Entry 1UGR (X-ray diffraction, 1.80 A resolution); this record covers chains A and B.

Chain A:
Molecule: Nitrile Hydratase alpha subunit
From: Pseudonocardia thermophila
Notes: EC 4.2.1.84
Reference sequence: Q7SID2 (NHAA_PSETH); residues 2-204 here correspond to UniProt positions 1-203 (UniProt number = residue number - 1)
Chain sequence (203 residues; row label = number of the first residue in the row):
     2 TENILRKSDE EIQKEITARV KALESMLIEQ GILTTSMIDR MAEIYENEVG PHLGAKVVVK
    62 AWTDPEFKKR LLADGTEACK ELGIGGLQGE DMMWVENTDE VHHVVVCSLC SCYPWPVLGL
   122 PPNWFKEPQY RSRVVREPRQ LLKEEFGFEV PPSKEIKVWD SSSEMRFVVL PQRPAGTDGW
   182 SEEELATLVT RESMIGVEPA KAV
Construct notes: engineered mutation Ser-109 (Thr108 in Q7SID2); modified residue (111, 113)
Modified positions: Cys-111 (3-sulfinoalanine; CSD); Cys-113 (s-hydroxycysteine; CSO)
Metal / ion sites: Co2+: Cys-108, Cys-111, Ser-112, Cys-113

Chain B:
Molecule: Nitrile Hydratase beta subunit
From: Pseudonocardia thermophila
Notes: EC 4.2.1.84
Reference sequence: Q7SID3 (NHAB_PSETH); residue numbers follow UniProt; this construct covers 1-228
Chain sequence (228 residues; numbered 1 to 228; the number before each row is that of its first residue):
     1 MNGVYDVGGT DGLGPINRPA DEPVFRAEWE KVAFAMFPAT FRAGFMGLDE FRFGIEQMNP
    61 AEYLESPYYW HWIRTYIHHG VRTGKIDLEE LERRTQYYRE NPDAPLPEHE QKPELIEFVN
   121 QAVYGGLPAS REVDRPPKFK EGDVVRFSTA SPKGHARRAR YVRGKTGTVV KHHGAYIYPD
   181 TAGNGLGECP EHLYTVRFTA QELWGPEGDP NSSVYYDCWE PYIELVDT

Chain A / chain B interface:
Pairs across the interface (189; chain A residue first):
  Thr-2(A) / Glu-65(B)
  Asn-4(A) / Glu-65(B)  hydrogen bond
  Arg-7(A) / Glu-65(B)  salt bridge
  Gln-14(A) / Trp-29(B)  hydrogen bond
  Gln-14(A) / Pro-67(B)
  Glu-16(A) / Arg-99(B)  salt bridge
  Ile-17(A) / Trp-29(B)  hydrophobic
  Ile-17(A) / Pro-67(B)
  Ile-17(A) / Trp-70(B)  hydrophobic
  Thr-18(A) / Trp-29(B)
  Ala-19(A) / Thr-95(B)
  Ala-19(A) / Arg-99(B)
  Arg-20(A) / Trp-70(B)
  Arg-20(A) / Thr-95(B)
  Arg-20(A) / Arg-99(B)
  Val-21(A) / Trp-29(B)
  Val-21(A) / Val-32(B)  hydrophobic
  Val-21(A) / Met-36(B)
  Val-21(A) / Ile-73(B)  hydrophobic
  Lys-22(A) / Tyr-98(B)
  Lys-22(A) / Pro-102(B)  hydrogen bond (side chain-backbone)
  Lys-22(A) / Ala-104(B)  hydrogen bond (side chain-backbone)
  Lys-22(A) / Leu-106(B)
  Ala-23(A) / Leu-91(B)
  Ala-23(A) / Arg-94(B)
  Ala-23(A) / Thr-95(B)
  Ala-23(A) / Tyr-98(B)  hydrophobic
  Leu-24(A) / Met-36(B)  hydrophobic
  Leu-24(A) / Tyr-76(B)  hydrophobic
  Leu-24(A) / Leu-91(B)
  Glu-25(A) / Val-32(B)
  Glu-25(A) / Met-36(B)
  Glu-25(A) / Leu-106(B)
  Ser-26(A) / Arg-94(B)  hydrogen bond
  Ser-26(A) / Tyr-98(B)
  Ser-26(A) / Pro-107(B)
  Met-27(A) / Asp-87(B)
  Met-27(A) / Glu-90(B)
  Met-27(A) / Leu-91(B)  hydrophobic
  Met-27(A) / Arg-94(B)
  Leu-28(A) / Met-36(B)  hydrophobic
  Leu-28(A) / Phe-45(B)  hydrophobic
  Leu-28(A) / Ile-86(B)  hydrophobic
  Ile-29(A) / Leu-106(B)  hydrophobic
  Ile-29(A) / Pro-107(B)
  Ile-29(A) / His-109(B)
  Glu-30(A) / Arg-94(B)  salt bridge
  Glu-30(A) / Pro-107(B)
  Gln-31(A) / Lys-85(B)  hydrogen bond (side chain-backbone)
  Gln-31(A) / Ile-86(B)
  Gly-32(A) / Lys-112(B)  hydrogen bond (backbone-side chain)
  Ile-33(A) / Ala-39(B)
  Ile-33(A) / Ala-43(B)  hydrophobic
  Ile-33(A) / Phe-45(B)  hydrophobic
  Ile-33(A) / Leu-115(B)
  Leu-34(A) / Met-36(B)  hydrophobic
  Leu-34(A) / Ala-39(B)  hydrophobic
  Thr-35(A) / His-109(B)
  Thr-35(A) / Glu-110(B)
  Thr-35(A) / Gln-111(B)
  Thr-35(A) / Leu-115(B)
  Thr-36(A) / His-109(B)  hydrogen bond (backbone-side chain)
  Thr-36(A) / Gln-111(B)  hydrogen bond
  Ser-37(A) / Gln-111(B)  hydrogen bond
  Ser-37(A) / Ile-116(B)
  Met-38(A) / Ala-39(B)  hydrophobic
  Met-38(A) / Leu-115(B)
  Met-38(A) / Ile-116(B)
  Met-38(A) / Val-119(B)  hydrophobic
  Ile-39(A) / Ala-35(B)  hydrophobic
  Arg-41(A) / Val-119(B)
  Arg-41(A) / Asn-120(B)  hydrogen bond
  Met-42(A) / Phe-34(B)  hydrophobic
  Met-42(A) / Pro-38(B)  hydrophobic
  Met-42(A) / Val-119(B)  hydrophobic
  Met-42(A) / Val-123(B)  hydrophobic
  Ala-43(A) / Phe-25(B)  hydrophobic
  Ile-45(A) / Val-123(B)  hydrophobic
  Ile-45(A) / Tyr-124(B)
  Tyr-46(A) / Val-24(B)
  Tyr-46(A) / Phe-34(B)  hydrophobic
  Tyr-46(A) / Val-123(B)
  Glu-47(A) / Phe-25(B)
  Glu-47(A) / Lys-31(B)  salt bridge
  Glu-49(A) / Tyr-124(B)  hydrogen bond
  Gly-86(A) / Val-123(B)
  Gly-87(A) / Val-123(B)
  Gly-87(A) / Tyr-124(B)
  Gly-87(A) / Gly-126(B)
  Leu-88(A) / Ala-122(B)
  Leu-88(A) / Val-123(B)  hydrogen bond (backbone-backbone)
  Leu-88(A) / Gly-126(B)
  Leu-88(A) / Leu-127(B)  hydrophobic
  Gln-89(A) / Leu-48(B)
  Glu-91(A) / Gly-126(B)
  Glu-91(A) / Leu-127(B)  hydrogen bond (side chain-backbone)
  Glu-91(A) / Pro-128(B)
  Asp-92(A) / Tyr-176(B)  hydrogen bond
  Met-94(A) / His-173(B)
  Ser-109(A) / Tyr-5(B)
  Ser-109(A) / Val-7(B)
  Ser-109(A) / Tyr-161(B)
  Leu-110(A) / Tyr-5(B)
  Leu-110(A) / Asp-6(B)
  Leu-110(A) / Arg-157(B)
  Leu-110(A) / Tyr-216(B)
  Cys-111(A) / Arg-52(B)
  Cys-111(A) / Arg-157(B)
  Ser-112(A) / Tyr-68(B)  hydrogen bond
  Cys-113(A) / Arg-52(B)
  Cys-113(A) / Arg-157(B)
  Trp-116(A) / Phe-34(B)  hydrophobic
  Leu-121(A) / Val-24(B)  hydrophobic
  Leu-121(A) / Phe-25(B)  hydrophobic
  Leu-121(A) / Phe-34(B)  hydrophobic
  Leu-121(A) / Tyr-69(B)
  Pro-123(A) / Glu-22(B)
  Asn-124(A) / Glu-22(B)  hydrogen bond (backbone-side chain)
  Asn-124(A) / Arg-26(B)
  Trp-125(A) / Ile-16(B)  hydrophobic
  Trp-125(A) / Asn-17(B)
  Trp-125(A) / Arg-18(B)
  Lys-127(A) / Tyr-68(B)
  Glu-128(A) / Asn-17(B)
  Pro-129(A) / Leu-13(B)
  Pro-129(A) / Leu-64(B)  hydrophobic
  Gln-130(A) / Leu-13(B)  hydrogen bond (side chain-backbone)
  Gln-130(A) / Gly-14(B)
  Gln-130(A) / Pro-15(B)
  Gln-130(A) / Ile-16(B)
  Tyr-131(A) / Ile-16(B)  hydrophobic
  Arg-132(A) / Tyr-5(B)  hydrogen bond (side chain-backbone)
  Arg-132(A) / Val-7(B)
  Arg-132(A) / Tyr-63(B)  hydrogen bond
  Ser-133(A) / Val-7(B)
  Ser-133(A) / Gly-9(B)  hydrogen bond (backbone-backbone)
  Ser-133(A) / Thr-10(B)
  Ser-133(A) / Leu-13(B)
  Val-136(A) / Gly-8(B)
  Val-136(A) / Gly-9(B)
  Val-136(A) / Tyr-161(B)
  Val-136(A) / Trp-204(B)  hydrogen bond (backbone-side chain)
  Val-136(A) / Val-214(B)
  Arg-137(A) / Gly-9(B)
  Arg-137(A) / Asp-11(B)  salt bridge
  Arg-137(A) / Trp-204(B)
  Pro-139(A) / Ser-212(B)
  Arg-140(A) / Asp-209(B)  salt bridge
  Arg-140(A) / Asn-211(B)  hydrogen bond (side chain-backbone)
  Glu-146(A) / Ile-16(B)
  Glu-146(A) / Arg-18(B)  salt bridge
  Phe-147(A) / Arg-18(B)
  Pro-153(A) / Asn-211(B)
  Ser-154(A) / Asn-211(B)  hydrogen bond (backbone-side chain)
  Lys-155(A) / Asn-211(B)
  Glu-156(A) / Arg-197(B)  salt bridge
  Glu-156(A) / Asn-211(B)
  Glu-156(A) / Ser-213(B)
  Ile-157(A) / Asn-211(B)  hydrogen bond (backbone-backbone)
  Ile-157(A) / Ser-212(B)  hydrogen bond (backbone-side chain)
  Ile-157(A) / Ser-213(B)  hydrogen bond (backbone-backbone)
  Lys-158(A) / Arg-197(B)
  Lys-158(A) / Ser-213(B)
  Lys-158(A) / Tyr-215(B)  hydrogen bond
  Val-159(A) / Ser-213(B)  hydrogen bond (backbone-backbone)
  Val-159(A) / Val-214(B)
  Val-159(A) / Tyr-215(B)  hydrogen bond (backbone-backbone)
  Trp-160(A) / Thr-195(B)
  Trp-160(A) / Tyr-215(B)  hydrophobic
  Asp-161(A) / Tyr-161(B)  hydrogen bond
  Asp-161(A) / Tyr-215(B)  hydrogen bond (backbone-backbone)
  Asp-161(A) / Tyr-216(B)
  Ser-162(A) / Arg-157(B)
  Ser-163(A) / Arg-157(B)  hydrogen bond (backbone-side chain)
  Ser-163(A) / Tyr-216(B)
  Ser-163(A) / Asp-217(B)  hydrogen bond (side chain-backbone)
  Ser-163(A) / Trp-219(B)
  Ser-164(A) / Leu-193(B)
  Ser-164(A) / Asp-217(B)  hydrogen bond
  Ser-164(A) / Trp-219(B)
  Glu-165(A) / Leu-48(B)
  Glu-165(A) / Arg-52(B)  salt bridge
  Glu-165(A) / Ala-129(B)
  Met-166(A) / His-173(B)
  Met-166(A) / Tyr-176(B)
  Met-166(A) / Asp-217(B)
  Arg-167(A) / Arg-52(B)
  Phe-168(A) / Asp-217(B)
  Glu-199(A) / Arg-18(B)  salt bridge
Also at the interface, not in a pair above, chain A (87 interface residues in all): Ile-13, Val-50, Cys-108, Leu-142, Arg-192
Also at the interface, not in a pair above, chain B (93 interface residues in all): Asp-21, Ala-27, Thr-40, Trp-72, Arg-74, Ile-77, Asp-103, Phe-118, Gly-125, Ala-159

In short:
Chain A and chain B form an interface of 87 and 93 residues respectively, with 35 hydrogen bonds and 10 salt
bridges. Polar pairs include Arg-7(A)/Glu-65(B), Glu-16(A)/Arg-99(B) and Glu-30(A)/Arg-94(B). The Co2+ site is
built by Cys-108(A), Cys-111(A), Ser-112(A) and Cys-113(A).
Chain A is Nitrile Hydratase alpha subunit and chain B is Nitrile Hydratase beta subunit, both from
Pseudonocardia thermophila; the structure, Crystal structure of aT109S mutant of Co-type nitrile hydratase,
was determined by X-ray diffraction, deposited together with 1UGP, 1UGQ and 1UGS.
